PDB entry 5FQU | X-ray diffraction, 2.74 A resolution | chains A and B

[Chain A (and B)]
Protein: Patatin-like protein, plpd
Source organism: Pseudomonas aeruginosa PAO1
Notes: fragment: passenger domain; chain B of this document is another copy of the same molecule, construct and numbering; everything in this record applies to it too
UniProtKB: Q9HYQ6 (Q9HYQ6_PSEAE); residue numbers follow UniProt; this construct covers 20-333
Sequence (314 residues; each row starts with the number of its first residue):
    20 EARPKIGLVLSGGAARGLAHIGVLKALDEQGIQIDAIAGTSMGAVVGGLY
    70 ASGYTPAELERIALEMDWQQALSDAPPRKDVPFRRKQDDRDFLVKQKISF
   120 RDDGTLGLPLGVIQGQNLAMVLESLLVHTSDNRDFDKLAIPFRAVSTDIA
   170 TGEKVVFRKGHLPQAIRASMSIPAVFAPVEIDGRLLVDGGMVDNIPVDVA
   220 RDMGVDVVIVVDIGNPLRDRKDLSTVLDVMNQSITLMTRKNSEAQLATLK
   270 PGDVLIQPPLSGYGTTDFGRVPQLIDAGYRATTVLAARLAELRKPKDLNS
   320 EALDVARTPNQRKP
Disordered / not traced: 20-21, 89-127, 201-202, 312-333 (chain B: 20-21, 89-128, 201-202, 312-333)
Modified residues: Mse-61, Mse-85, Mse-139, Mse-189, Mse-210, Mse-222, Mse-249, Mse-256 (selenomethionine; parent Met)

[Chain A / chain B interface]
Pairs across the interface - 30 pairs, chain A then chain B:
  Ile-168(A) with Leu-242(B), hydrophobic; Val-248(B), hydrophobic; Gln-251(B)
  Ala-169(A) with Leu-236(B); Arg-237(B)
  Thr-170(A) with Leu-236(B)
  Gly-171(A) with Leu-255(B)
  Ala-193(A) with Val-245(B), hydrophobic
  Glu-199(A) with Arg-239(B), salt bridge
  Leu-204(A) with Arg-239(B)
  Mse-210(A) with Ser-252(B)
  Leu-236(A) with Ala-169(B); Thr-170(B)
  Arg-237(A) with Ala-169(B)
  Arg-239(A) with Glu-199(B), salt bridge; Leu-204(B)
  Leu-242(A) with Ile-168(B), hydrophobic
  Val-245(A) with Ala-193(B)
  Val-248(A) with Ile-168(B), hydrophobic
  Mse-249(A) with Leu-246(B), hydrophobic; Ile-253(B)
  Gln-251(A) with Ile-168(B)
  Ser-252(A) with Mse-210(B); Ile-253(B); Mse-256(B)
  Ile-253(A) with Mse-249(B); Ser-252(B)
  Leu-255(A) with Gly-171(B)
  Mse-256(A) with Ser-252(B); Mse-256(B)
Interface residues without a listed pair, chain A (24 interface residues in all): Pro-192, Pro-197, Val-206, Leu-246
Interface residues without a listed pair, chain B (23 interface residues in all): Pro-192, Val-206

[Overview]
24 residues of chain A face 23 of chain B across their interface; the contacts include 2 salt bridges. The
salt-bridged pair is Glu-199(A)/Arg-239(B).
Both chains are Patatin-like protein, plpd (Pseudomonas aeruginosa PAO1). Entry 5FQU (Orthorhombic crystal
structure of of PlpD (selenomethionine derivative)) was determined by X-ray diffraction (same publication as
5FYA).
